PDB entry 8E00 | electron microscopy, 3.60 A resolution | chains A and C of the 3 polymer chains in the assembly

# Chain A
Protein: Dynein heavy chain, cytoplasmic
Source organism: Saccharomyces cerevisiae
UniProt: A0A8H4FAJ6 (A0A8H4FAJ6_YEASX); residues 1218-4092 here = UniProt positions 1218-4092
Sequence (2875 residues; row label = number of the first residue in the row):
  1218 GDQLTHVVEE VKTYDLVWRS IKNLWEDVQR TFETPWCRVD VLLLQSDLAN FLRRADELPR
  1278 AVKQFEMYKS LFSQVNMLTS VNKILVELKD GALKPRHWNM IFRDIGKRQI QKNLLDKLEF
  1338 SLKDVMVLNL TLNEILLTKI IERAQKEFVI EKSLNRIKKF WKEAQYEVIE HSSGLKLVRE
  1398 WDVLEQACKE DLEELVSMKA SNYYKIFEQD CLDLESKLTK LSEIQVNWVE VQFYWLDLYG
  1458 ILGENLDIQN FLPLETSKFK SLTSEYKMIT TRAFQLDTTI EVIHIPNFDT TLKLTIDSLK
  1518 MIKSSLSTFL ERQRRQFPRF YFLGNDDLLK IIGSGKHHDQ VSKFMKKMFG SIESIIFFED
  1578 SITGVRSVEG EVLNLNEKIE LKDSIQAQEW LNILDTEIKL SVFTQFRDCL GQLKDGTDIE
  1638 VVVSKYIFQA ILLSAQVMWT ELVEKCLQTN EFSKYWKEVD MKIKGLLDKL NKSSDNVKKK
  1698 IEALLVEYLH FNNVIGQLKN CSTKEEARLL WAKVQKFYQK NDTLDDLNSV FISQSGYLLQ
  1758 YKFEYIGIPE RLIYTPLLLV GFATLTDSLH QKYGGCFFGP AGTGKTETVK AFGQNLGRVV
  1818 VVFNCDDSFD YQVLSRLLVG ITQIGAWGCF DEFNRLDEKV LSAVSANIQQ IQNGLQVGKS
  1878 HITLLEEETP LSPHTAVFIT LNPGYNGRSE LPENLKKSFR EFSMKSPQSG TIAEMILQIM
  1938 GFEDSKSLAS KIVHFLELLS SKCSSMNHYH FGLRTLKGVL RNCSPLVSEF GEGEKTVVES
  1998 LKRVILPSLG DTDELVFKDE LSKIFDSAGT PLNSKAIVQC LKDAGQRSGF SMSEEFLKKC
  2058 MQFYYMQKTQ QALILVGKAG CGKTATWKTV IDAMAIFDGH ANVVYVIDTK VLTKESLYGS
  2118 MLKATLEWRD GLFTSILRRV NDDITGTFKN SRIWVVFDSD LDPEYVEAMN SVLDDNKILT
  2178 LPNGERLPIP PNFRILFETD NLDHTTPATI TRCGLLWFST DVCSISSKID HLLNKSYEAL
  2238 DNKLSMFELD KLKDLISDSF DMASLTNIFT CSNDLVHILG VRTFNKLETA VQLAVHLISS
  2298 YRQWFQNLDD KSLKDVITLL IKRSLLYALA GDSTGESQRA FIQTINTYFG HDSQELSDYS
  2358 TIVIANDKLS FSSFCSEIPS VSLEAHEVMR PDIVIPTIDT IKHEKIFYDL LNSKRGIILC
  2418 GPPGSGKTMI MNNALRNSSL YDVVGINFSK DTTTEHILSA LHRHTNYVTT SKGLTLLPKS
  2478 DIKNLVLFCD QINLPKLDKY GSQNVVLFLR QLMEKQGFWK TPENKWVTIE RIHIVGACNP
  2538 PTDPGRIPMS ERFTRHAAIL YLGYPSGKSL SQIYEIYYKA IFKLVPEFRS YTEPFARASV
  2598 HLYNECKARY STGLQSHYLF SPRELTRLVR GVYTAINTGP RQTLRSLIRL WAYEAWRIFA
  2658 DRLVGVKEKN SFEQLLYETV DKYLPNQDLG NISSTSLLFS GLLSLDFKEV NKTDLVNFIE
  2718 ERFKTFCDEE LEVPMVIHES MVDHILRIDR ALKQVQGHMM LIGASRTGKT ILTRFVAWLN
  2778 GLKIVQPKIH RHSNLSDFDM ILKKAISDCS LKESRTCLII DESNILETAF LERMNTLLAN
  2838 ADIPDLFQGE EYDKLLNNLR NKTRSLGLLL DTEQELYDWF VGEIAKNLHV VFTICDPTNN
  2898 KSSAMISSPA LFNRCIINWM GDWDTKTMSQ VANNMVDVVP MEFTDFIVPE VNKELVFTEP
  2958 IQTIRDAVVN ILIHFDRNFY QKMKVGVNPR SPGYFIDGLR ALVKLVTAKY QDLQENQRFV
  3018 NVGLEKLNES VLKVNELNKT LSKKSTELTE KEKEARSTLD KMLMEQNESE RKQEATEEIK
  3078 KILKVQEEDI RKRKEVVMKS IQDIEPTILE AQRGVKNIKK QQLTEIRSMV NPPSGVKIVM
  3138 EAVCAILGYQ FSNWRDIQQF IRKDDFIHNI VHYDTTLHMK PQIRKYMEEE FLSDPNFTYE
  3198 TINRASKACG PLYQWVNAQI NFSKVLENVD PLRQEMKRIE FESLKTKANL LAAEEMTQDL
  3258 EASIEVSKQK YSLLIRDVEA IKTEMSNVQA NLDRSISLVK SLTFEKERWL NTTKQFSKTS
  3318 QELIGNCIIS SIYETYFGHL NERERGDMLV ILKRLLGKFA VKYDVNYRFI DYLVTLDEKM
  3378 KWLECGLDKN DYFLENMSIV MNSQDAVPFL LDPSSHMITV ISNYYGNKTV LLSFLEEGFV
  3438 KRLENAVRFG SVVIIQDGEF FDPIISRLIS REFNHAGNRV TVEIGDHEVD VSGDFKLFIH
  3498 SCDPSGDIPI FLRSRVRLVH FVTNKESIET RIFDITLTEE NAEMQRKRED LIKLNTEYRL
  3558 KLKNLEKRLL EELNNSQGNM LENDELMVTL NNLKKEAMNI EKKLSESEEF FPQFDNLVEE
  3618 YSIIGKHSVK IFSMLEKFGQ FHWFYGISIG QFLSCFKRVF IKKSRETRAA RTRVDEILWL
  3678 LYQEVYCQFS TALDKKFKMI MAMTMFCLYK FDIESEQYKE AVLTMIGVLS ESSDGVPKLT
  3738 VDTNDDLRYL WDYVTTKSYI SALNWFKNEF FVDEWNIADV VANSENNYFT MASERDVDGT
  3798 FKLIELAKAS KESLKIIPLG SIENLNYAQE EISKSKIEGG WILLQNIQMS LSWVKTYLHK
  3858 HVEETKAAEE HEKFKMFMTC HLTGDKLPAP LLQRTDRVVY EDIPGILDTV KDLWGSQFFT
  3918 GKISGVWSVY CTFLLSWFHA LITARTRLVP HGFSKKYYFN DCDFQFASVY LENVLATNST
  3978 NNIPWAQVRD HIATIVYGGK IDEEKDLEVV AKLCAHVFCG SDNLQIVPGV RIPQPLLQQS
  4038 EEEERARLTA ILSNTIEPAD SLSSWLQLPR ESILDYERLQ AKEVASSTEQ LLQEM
Unresolved in the structure: 1218-1448, 1480-1514, 2025-2029, 2238-2243, 2362-2365, 2467-2469, 2683-2685, 3059-3263, 3660-3668, 3738-3740, 3915-3921, 4092
Sequence notes: conflict Gly1218 (Asn in A0A8H4FAJ6), Phe1575 (Leu in A0A8H4FAJ6), Ser1578 (Phe in A0A8H4FAJ6), Glu1668 (Gln in A0A8H4FAJ6), Val1777 (Ile in A0A8H4FAJ6), Val1984 (Ile in A0A8H4FAJ6), Val2936 (Ile in A0A8H4FAJ6), Gln3266 (Arg in A0A8H4FAJ6), Gly3343 (Ala in A0A8H4FAJ6), Val3444 (Ile in A0A8H4FAJ6), Arg3556 (Lys in A0A8H4FAJ6), Asp3742 (Asn in A0A8H4FAJ6), Val3895 (Phe in A0A8H4FAJ6), Asp4072 (Asn in A0A8H4FAJ6); engineered mutation Gln2488 (Glu in A0A8H4FAJ6)
Small-molecule neighbours:
  - ADP (adenosine-5'-diphosphate): Met2732, Val2733, His2735, Ser2762, Arg2763, Thr2764, Gly2765, Lys2766, Thr2767, Ile2768, Trp2920, Val2928, Ile2993, Arg2997, Arg3512
  - ATP (adenosine-5'-triphosphate), molecule 1: Leu1769, Ile1770, Ala1798, Gly1799, Thr1800, Gly1801, Lys1802, Thr1803, Glu1804, Asp1848, Glu1849, Asn1899, Ile1929, Leu1970, Arg1971, Lys1974, Arg1978, Asp2171, Asp2172, Ala2205, Arg2209
  - ATP, molecule 2: Phe2047, Ser2048, Phe2053, Lys2075, Ala2076, Gly2077, Cys2078, Gly2079, Lys2080, Thr2081, Ala2082, Glu2195, Val2219, Cys2220, Ser2224, Lys2225, His2228, Leu2229, Phe2281, Glu2285, Glu2511, Arg2549, Arg2552
  - ATP, molecule 3: Ile2390, Val2391, Ile2392, Thr2397, Pro2420, Gly2421, Ser2422, Gly2423, Lys2424, Thr2425, Met2426, Asp2487, Gln2488, Asn2536, Ile2570, Tyr2571, Tyr2574, Pro2619, Arg2620, Thr2623, Asn2910

# Chain C
Protein: Nuclear distribution protein PAC1
Source organism: Saccharomyces cerevisiae
UniProt: P39946 (LIS1_YEAST); residue numbers follow UniProt; this construct covers 1-494
Sequence (495 residues; numbered 0 to 494; the number before each row is that of its first residue; numbering starts at 0):
     0 GMTNWQQQLP LTDTQKNELD KSVLRYLNWN YKQTVRHEHA QDYESVRHAI VTLSGFLLQE
    60 SVDRQEFISN NDTSNESMVD IDELLLPKKW NSIVRLQKKI IELEQNTETL VSQIKDLNTQ
   120 VSELAQFKPT TSNGTSAHNV LKWIPRNLPS CLINVESSVT SVKLHPNLPI VFVATDHGKL
   180 YAFDLFNYTI PLASLQSHTK AITSMDVLFT NYTNSSKKNY LVIVTASKDL QIHVFKWVSE
   240 ECKFQQIRSL LGHEHIVSAV KIWQKNNDVH IASCSRDQTV KIWDFHNGWS LKTFQPHSQW
   300 VRSIDVLGDY IISGSHDTTL RLTHWPSGNG LSVGTGHEFP IEKVKFIHFI EDSPEIRFRT
   360 PSTDRYKNWG MQYCVSASRD RTIKIWEIPL PTLMAHRAPI PNPTDSNFRC VLTLKGHLSW
   420 VRDISIRGQY LFSCADDKSV RCWDLNTGQC LHVWEKLHTG FVNCLDLDVD FDSNVTPRQM
   480 MVTGGLDCKS NVFMR
Unresolved in the structure: 0-138, 352-353, 393-396
Sequence notes: expression tag (0)
What the authors report for this chain:
  - mutagenesis - W288D: unchanged expression
  - mutagenesis - W288D: decreased localization

# How chain A and chain C interact
Residue-residue contacts (24):
  Gly2698(A) with Arg380(C), hydrogen bond (backbone-side chain)
  Leu2699(A) with Arg380(C), hydrogen bond (backbone-side chain)
  Ser2701(A) with Arg380(C), hydrogen bond (backbone-side chain)
  Leu2702(A) with Arg380(C); Leu417(C), hydrophobic
  Glu2718(A) with Phe460(C); Leu485(C)
  Arg2719(A) with Ser418(C); Trp419(C); Asp435(C), salt bridge; Phe460(C)
  Asp2725(A) with Lys227(C), salt bridge; Arg275(C)
  Glu2726(A) with Arg275(C), hydrogen bond (backbone-side chain); Arg301(C), salt bridge; Arg378(C), salt bridge
  Trp2775(A) with Trp419(C), hydrophobic
  Leu2776(A) with Phe338(C)
  Asn2777(A) with Phe338(C)
  Gly2778(A) with Phe338(C)
  Ala3473(A) with His254(C)
  Gly3474(A) with Lys199(C), hydrogen bond (backbone-side chain)
  Asn3475(A) with Leu229(C)
  Arg3476(A) with His254(C)
Other interface residues (no listed pair), chain A (19 interface residues in all): Leu2700, Phe2715, Thr2722
Other interface residues (no listed pair), chain C (17 interface residues in all): Glu253, His315

# In short
The interface between chain A and chain C involves 19 residues on one side and 17 on the other; the contacts
include 5 hydrogen bonds and 4 salt bridges. Polar pairs include Arg2719(A)-Asp435(C), Asp2725(A)-Lys227(C)
and Glu2726(A)-Arg301(C). From the paper: W288D of chain C reduces localization; W288D of chain C leaves
expression unchanged.
Here chain A is Dynein heavy chain, cytoplasmic and chain C is Nuclear distribution protein PAC1, both from
Saccharomyces cerevisiae. Entry 8E00 (Symmetry expansion of yeast cytoplasmic dynein-1 bound to Lis1 in the
chi conformation) was determined by electron microscopy, deposited together with 8DZZ.
